3A3N - chains A and B; structure by X-ray diffraction, 2.20 A resolution.

# Chain A
Protein: Tk-subtilisin
Source organism: Thermococcus kodakarensis
Notes: EC 3.4.21.-; fragment: Residue in UNP 94-422
UniProt: P58502 (TKSU_PYRKO); residues 70-398 here correspond to UniProt positions 94-422 (UniProt number = residue number + 24)
Chain sequence (329 residues; row label = number of the first residue in the row):
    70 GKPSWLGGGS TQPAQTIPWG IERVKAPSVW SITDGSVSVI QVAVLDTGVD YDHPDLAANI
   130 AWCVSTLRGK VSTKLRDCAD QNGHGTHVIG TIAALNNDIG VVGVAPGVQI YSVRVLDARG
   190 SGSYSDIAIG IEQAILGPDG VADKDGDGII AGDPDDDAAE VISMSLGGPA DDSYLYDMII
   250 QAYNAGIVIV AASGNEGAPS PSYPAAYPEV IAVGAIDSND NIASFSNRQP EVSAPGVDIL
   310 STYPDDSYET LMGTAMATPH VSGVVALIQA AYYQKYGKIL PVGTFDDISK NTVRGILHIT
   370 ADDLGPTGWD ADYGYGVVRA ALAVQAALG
Not modelled in the structure: 70-79
Differences from the reference sequence: engineered mutation Ala324 (Ser348 in P58502)
Disulfides: Cys132-Cys147
Curated features (UniProtKB/Swiss-Prot):
  - active site (Charge relay system): Asp115, His153

# Chain B
Protein: Tk-subtilisin
Source organism: Thermococcus kodakarensis
Notes: fragment: Tk-propeptide, Residue in UNP 25-91
UniProt: P58502 (TKSU_PYRKO); residues 1-67 here correspond to UniProt positions 25-91 (UniProt number = residue number + 24)
Chain sequence (67 residues; row label = number of the first residue in the row):
     1 GEQNTIRVIV SVDKAKFNPH EVLGIGGHIV YQFKLIPAVV VDVPANAVGK LKKMPGVEKV
    61 EFDHQAV
Not modelled in the structure: 1-4

# Chain A / chain B interface
Contacting residue pairs (51):
  Arg137(A) - Arg7(B)  hydrogen bond (backbone-side chain)
  Arg137(A) - Val30(B)
  Gly138(A) - Arg7(B)
  Gly138(A) - Val30(B)
  Gly138(A) - Tyr31(B)
  Val140(A) - Tyr31(B)  hydrophobic
  Leu185(A) - Val67(B)
  Gly189(A) - Val67(B)
  Ser190(A) - Gln65(B)  hydrogen bond
  Ser190(A) - Ala66(B)
  Gly191(A) - His64(B)
  Gly191(A) - Gln65(B)
  Gly191(A) - Ala66(B)  hydrogen bond (backbone-backbone)
  Ser192(A) - Asp63(B)
  Ser192(A) - His64(B)
  Ser192(A) - Gln65(B)
  Tyr193(A) - Asp63(B)  hydrogen bond (backbone-side chain)
  Tyr193(A) - His64(B)  hydrogen bond (backbone-backbone)
  Ser194(A) - Ile9(B)
  Ser194(A) - Asp63(B)  hydrogen bond
  Ile196(A) - Ala66(B)  hydrophobic
  Ala197(A) - Phe33(B)
  Ile198(A) - Tyr31(B)  hydrophobic
  Ile198(A) - Phe33(B)
  Glu201(A) - Tyr31(B)  hydrogen bond
  Glu201(A) - Phe33(B)
  Glu201(A) - Lys34(B)  hydrogen bond (side chain-backbone)
  Glu201(A) - Leu35(B)  hydrogen bond (side chain-backbone)
  Gln202(A) - Tyr31(B)  hydrogen bond
  Ile204(A) - Leu35(B)  hydrophobic
  Gly209(A) - Lys34(B)  hydrogen bond (backbone-side chain)
  Leu235(A) - Val67(B)
  Gly236(A) - Ala66(B)
  Gly236(A) - Val67(B)  hydrogen bond (backbone-backbone)
  Ala239(A) - His64(B)
  Asp241(A) - Glu61(B)
  Asp241(A) - Phe62(B)
  Asp241(A) - His64(B)  salt bridge
  Ser242(A) - Lys59(B)  hydrogen bond
  Ser242(A) - Glu61(B)  hydrogen bond (backbone-side chain)
  Tyr243(A) - Ile9(B)  hydrophobic
  Tyr243(A) - Ile36(B)
  Tyr243(A) - Glu61(B)  hydrogen bond (backbone-side chain)
  Tyr243(A) - Phe62(B)  hydrogen bond (side chain-backbone)
  Tyr243(A) - Asp63(B)
  Asp246(A) - Ile36(B)
  Asp246(A) - Pro37(B)
  Met247(A) - Phe33(B)  hydrophobic
  Met247(A) - Ile36(B)  hydrophobic
  Gln250(A) - Leu35(B)  hydrogen bond (side chain-backbone)
  Gln250(A) - Ile36(B)
Other interface residues (no listed pair), chain A (30 interface residues in all): Arg188, Leu205, Ala211, Ser234
Other interface residues (no listed pair), chain B (18 interface residues in all): Val40

# Overview
30 residues of chain A face 18 of chain B across their interface, with 17 hydrogen bonds and 1 salt bridge.
Polar contacts include Asp241(A)-His64(B), Arg137(A)-Arg7(B) and Ser190(A)-Gln65(B). Curated annotation
(UniProt) lists active-site residues Asp115(A) and His153(A) on chain A.
Chain A is Tk-subtilisin and chain B is Tk-subtilisin, both from Thermococcus kodakarensis; the structure,
Crystal structure of complex between SA-subtilisin and Tk-propeptide with deletion of the two C-terminal
residues, was determined by X-ray diffraction, deposited together with 3A3O and 3A3P.
